8HVH - chain A; structure by electron microscopy, 3.07 A resolution.

# Chain A
Molecule: ATP-binding cassette sub-family C member 3
From: Homo sapiens
Notes: EC 7.6.2.-, 7.6.2.2, 7.6.2.3
UniProtKB: O15438 (MRP3_HUMAN); numbering as in UniProt (aligned over 1-1527)
Chain sequence (1527 residues; row label = number of the first residue in the row):
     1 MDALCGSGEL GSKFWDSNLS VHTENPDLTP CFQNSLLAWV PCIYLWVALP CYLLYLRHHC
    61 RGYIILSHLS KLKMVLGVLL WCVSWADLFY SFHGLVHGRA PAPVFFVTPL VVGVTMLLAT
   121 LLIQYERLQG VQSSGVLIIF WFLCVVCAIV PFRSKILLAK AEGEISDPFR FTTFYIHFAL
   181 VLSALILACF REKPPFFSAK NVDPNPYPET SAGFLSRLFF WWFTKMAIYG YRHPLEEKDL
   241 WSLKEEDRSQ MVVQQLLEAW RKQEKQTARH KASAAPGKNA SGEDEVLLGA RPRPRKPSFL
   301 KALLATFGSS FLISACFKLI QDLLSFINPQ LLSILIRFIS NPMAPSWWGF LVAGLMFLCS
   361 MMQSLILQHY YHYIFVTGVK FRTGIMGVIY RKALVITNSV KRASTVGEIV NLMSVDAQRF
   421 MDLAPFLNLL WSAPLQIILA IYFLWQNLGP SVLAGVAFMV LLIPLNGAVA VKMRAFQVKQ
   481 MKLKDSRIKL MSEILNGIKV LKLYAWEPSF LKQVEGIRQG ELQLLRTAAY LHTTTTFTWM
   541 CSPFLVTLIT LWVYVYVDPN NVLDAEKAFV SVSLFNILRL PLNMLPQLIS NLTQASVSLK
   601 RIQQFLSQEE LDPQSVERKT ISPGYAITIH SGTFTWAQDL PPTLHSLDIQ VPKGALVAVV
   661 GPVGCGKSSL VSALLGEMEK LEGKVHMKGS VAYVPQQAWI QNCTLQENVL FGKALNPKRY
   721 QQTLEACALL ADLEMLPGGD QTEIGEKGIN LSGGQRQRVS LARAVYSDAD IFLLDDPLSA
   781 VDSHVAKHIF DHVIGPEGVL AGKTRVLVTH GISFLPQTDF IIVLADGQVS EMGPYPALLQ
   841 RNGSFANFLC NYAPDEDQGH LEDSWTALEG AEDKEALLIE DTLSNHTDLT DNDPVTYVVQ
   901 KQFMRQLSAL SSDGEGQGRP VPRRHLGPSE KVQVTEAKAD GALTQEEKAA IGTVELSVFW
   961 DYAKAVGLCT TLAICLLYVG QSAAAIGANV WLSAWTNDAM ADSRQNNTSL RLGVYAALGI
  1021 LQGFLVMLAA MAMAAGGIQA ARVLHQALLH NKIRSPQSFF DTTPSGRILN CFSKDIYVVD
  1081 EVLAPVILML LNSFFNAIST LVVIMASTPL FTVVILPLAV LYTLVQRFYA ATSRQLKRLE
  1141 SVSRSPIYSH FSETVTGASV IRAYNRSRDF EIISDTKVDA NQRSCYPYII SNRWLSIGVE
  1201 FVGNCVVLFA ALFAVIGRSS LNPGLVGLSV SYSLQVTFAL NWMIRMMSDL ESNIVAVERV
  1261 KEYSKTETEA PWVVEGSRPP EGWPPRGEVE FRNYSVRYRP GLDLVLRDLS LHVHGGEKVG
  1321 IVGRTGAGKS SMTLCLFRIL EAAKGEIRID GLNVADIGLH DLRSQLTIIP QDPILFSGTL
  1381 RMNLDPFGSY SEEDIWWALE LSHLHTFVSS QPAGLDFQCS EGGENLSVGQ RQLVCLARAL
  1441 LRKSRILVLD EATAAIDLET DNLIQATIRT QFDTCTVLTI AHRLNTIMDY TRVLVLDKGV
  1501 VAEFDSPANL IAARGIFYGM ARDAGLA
Not modelled in the structure: 1-31, 268-295, 850-950, 1525-1527
Curated features (UniProtKB/Swiss-Prot):
  - binding site (ATP): Gly661 to Ser668, Gly1323 to Ser1330
  - modified residue (Phosphoserine): Ser908, Ser911
  - glycosylation (N-linked (GlcNAc...) asparagine): Asn18, Asn1006, Asn1007
  - natural variant: Arg1297 (R1297H: Does not affect subcellular localizattion)
What the authors report for this chain:
  - mutagenesis - E1451Q: abolished catalytic activity

# In short
UniProt lists 16 ATP-binding residues. From the paper: E1451Q abolishes catalytic activity.
Chain A is ATP-binding cassette sub-family C member 3 (Homo sapiens); the structure, Cryo-EM structure of ABC
transporter ABCC3, was determined by electron microscopy (same publication as 8HW2 and 8HW4).
